PDB entry 1Y46 | X-ray diffraction, 2.22 A resolution | chains B and C of the 4 polymer chains in the assembly

[Chain B]
Name: Hemoglobin beta chain
Organism: Homo sapiens
UniProt: P68871 (HBB_HUMAN); residue numbers follow UniProt; this construct covers 1-146
Sequence (146 residues; row label = number of the first residue in the row):
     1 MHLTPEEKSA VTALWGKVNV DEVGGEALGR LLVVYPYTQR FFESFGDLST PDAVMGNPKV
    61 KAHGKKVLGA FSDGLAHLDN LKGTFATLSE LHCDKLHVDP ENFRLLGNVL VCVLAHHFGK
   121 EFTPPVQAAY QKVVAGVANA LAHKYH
Differences from the reference sequence: engineered mutation M1 (Val in P68871), Y37 (Trp in P68871)
Ion coordination: heme Fe near H92 (its only coordinating residue here)
Small-molecule neighbours: heme (HEM): L31, T38, F41, F42, H63, K66, V67, A70, F71, F85, L88, L91, H92, L96, V98, N102, F103, L106, V137, L141

[Chain C]
Name: Hemoglobin alpha chain
Organism: Homo sapiens
UniProt: P69905 (HBA_HUMAN); residue numbers follow UniProt; this construct covers 1-141
Sequence (141 residues; each row starts with the number of its first residue):
     1 VLSPADKTNV KAAWGKVGAH AGEYGAEALE RMFLSFPTTK TYFPHFDLSH GSAQVKGHGK
    61 KVADALTNAV AHVDDMPNAL SALSDLHAHK LRVDPVNFKL LSHCLLVTLA AHLPAEFTPA
   121 VHASLDKFLA SVSTVLTSKY R
Ion coordination: heme Fe near H87 (its only coordinating residue here)
Small-molecule neighbours: heme (HEM): M32, T39, Y42, F43, H45, F46, H58, K61, V62, A65, L66, L83, L86, H87, L91, V93, N97, F98, L101, V132, L136

[Chain B / chain C interface]
Contacting residue pairs (21):
  V34(B) - R141(C)  hydrogen bond (backbone-side chain)
  Y35(B) - R141(C)
  P36(B) - R141(C)
  Y37(B) - R92(C)
  Y37(B) - D94(C)
  Y37(B) - Y140(C)  hydrophobic
  R40(B) - Y42(C)
  R40(B) - L91(C)  hydrogen bond (side chain-backbone)
  R40(B) - R92(C)  hydrogen bond (side chain-backbone)
  H97(B) - T41(C)
  H97(B) - P44(C)
  D99(B) - T41(C)
  D99(B) - Y42(C)  hydrogen bond
  D99(B) - D94(C)
  D99(B) - N97(C)
  P100(B) - T38(C)
  E101(B) - D94(C)
  E101(B) - V96(C)
  Y145(B) - T41(C)
  H146(B) - P37(C)
  H146(B) - K40(C)  hydrogen bond (backbone-side chain)
Other interface residues (no listed pair), chain B (14 interface residues in all): Q39, V98, L105
Other interface residues (no listed pair), chain C (14 interface residues in all): P95

[In short]
The chain B/chain C interface involves 14 residues from each chain; the contacts include 5 hydrogen bonds.
Among the polar pairs are V34(B)-R141(C), R40(B)-L91(C) and R40(B)-R92(C). Ligands of chain B: heme. Chain C
binds heme.
Chain B is Hemoglobin beta chain and chain C is Hemoglobin alpha chain, both from Homo sapiens; the structure,
T-To-T(High) quaternary transitions in human hemoglobin: betaW37Y deoxy low-salt (10 test sets), was
determined by X-ray diffraction (same publication as 1XXT, 1XY0, 1XZ5, 1XZ7, 1XZU, 1XZV and 45 further
entries).
